PDB entry 4RNS | X-ray diffraction, 2.70 A resolution | chains A and B

[Chain A (and B)]
Protein: PCP degradation transcriptional activation protein
From: Sphingobium chlorophenolicum
Notes: chain B of this document is another copy of the same molecule, construct and numbering; everything in this record applies to it too
UniProtKB: P52679 (PCPR_SPHCR); residues 85-307 here = UniProt positions 85-307
Sequence (223 residues; row label = number of the first residue in the row):
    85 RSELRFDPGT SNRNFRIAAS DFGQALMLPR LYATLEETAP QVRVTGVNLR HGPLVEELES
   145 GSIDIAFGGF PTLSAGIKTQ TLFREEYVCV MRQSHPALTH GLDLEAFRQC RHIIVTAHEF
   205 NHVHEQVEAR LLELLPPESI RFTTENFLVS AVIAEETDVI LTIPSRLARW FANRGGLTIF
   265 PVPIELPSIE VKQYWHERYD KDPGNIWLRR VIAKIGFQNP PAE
Not modelled in the structure: 85-88, 303-307 (chain B: 85-89, 303-307)
From the paper describing this entry:
  - self-association interface (contacts with another copy of this molecule); pairs are residue here / residue on that copy: Glu120-Arg195 (salt bridge), Glu120-Arg225 (salt bridge), Arg127-Pro221, Arg134-Glu229 (salt bridge), Ala109, Leu112, Pro113, Arg127, Arg225, Val233, Val236, Ile237
  - conformationally variable residues (loop rearrangement): Cys173 to Gln177, Thr183 to Leu186

[Chain A / chain B interface]
Residue-residue contacts - 85 pairs, chain A then chain B:
  Asp105(A) - Asn230(B)
  Asp105(A) - Val233(B)
  Gln108(A) - Thr228(B)  hydrogen bond
  Gln108(A) - Val233(B)
  Ala109(A) - Val233(B)
  Ala109(A) - Val236(B)  hydrophobic
  Leu112(A) - Phe226(B)
  Leu112(A) - Ile237(B)  hydrophobic
  Pro113(A) - Ile237(B)  hydrophobic
  Pro113(A) - Glu240(B)
  Pro113(A) - Thr241(B)
  Tyr116(A) - Arg195(B)
  Tyr116(A) - Phe226(B)  hydrophobic
  Tyr116(A) - Thr241(B)
  Tyr116(A) - Asp242(B)  hydrogen bond (side chain-backbone)
  Tyr116(A) - Val243(B)  hydrophobic
  Leu119(A) - Arg225(B)
  Leu119(A) - Phe226(B)  hydrophobic
  Glu120(A) - Arg195(B)  salt bridge
  Glu120(A) - Arg225(B)  salt bridge
  Pro124(A) - Arg195(B)  hydrogen bond (backbone-side chain)
  Pro124(A) - Arg225(B)  hydrogen bond (backbone-side chain)
  Gln125(A) - Glu222(B)
  Val126(A) - Arg225(B)  hydrogen bond (backbone-side chain)
  Arg127(A) - Pro221(B)  hydrogen bond (side chain-backbone)
  Arg127(A) - Ile224(B)
  Arg127(A) - Arg225(B)
  Val128(A) - Arg225(B)  hydrogen bond (backbone-backbone)
  Val128(A) - Phe226(B)
  Val128(A) - Thr227(B)  hydrogen bond (backbone-backbone)
  Thr129(A) - Thr227(B)
  Gly130(A) - Thr227(B)  hydrogen bond (backbone-backbone)
  Gly130(A) - Thr228(B)
  Val131(A) - Glu229(B)
  Asn132(A) - Glu229(B)  hydrogen bond (backbone-side chain)
  Asn132(A) - Asn230(B)  hydrogen bond
  Arg134(A) - Glu203(B)  salt bridge
  Arg134(A) - Glu229(B)  salt bridge
  His135(A) - Arg134(B)
  Arg195(A) - Pro124(B)  hydrogen bond (side chain-backbone)
  Pro221(A) - Arg127(B)  hydrogen bond (backbone-side chain)
  Glu222(A) - Gln125(B)
  Ile224(A) - Arg127(B)  hydrogen bond (backbone-side chain)
  Arg225(A) - Leu119(B)
  Arg225(A) - Glu120(B)  salt bridge
  Arg225(A) - Pro124(B)  hydrogen bond (side chain-backbone)
  Arg225(A) - Arg127(B)
  Arg225(A) - Val128(B)  hydrogen bond (backbone-backbone)
  Phe226(A) - Leu112(B)
  Phe226(A) - Tyr116(B)  hydrophobic
  Phe226(A) - Leu119(B)  hydrophobic
  Phe226(A) - Val128(B)
  Thr227(A) - Val128(B)  hydrogen bond (backbone-backbone)
  Thr227(A) - Thr129(B)
  Thr227(A) - Gly130(B)  hydrogen bond (backbone-backbone)
  Thr228(A) - Gln108(B)  hydrogen bond
  Thr228(A) - Gly130(B)
  Glu229(A) - Asn132(B)  hydrogen bond
  Asn230(A) - Asp105(B)
  Asn230(A) - Gln108(B)
  Asn230(A) - Asn132(B)  hydrogen bond
  Leu232(A) - Leu232(B)
  Leu232(A) - Val233(B)
  Leu232(A) - Val236(B)  hydrophobic
  Val233(A) - Asp105(B)
  Val233(A) - Gln108(B)
  Val233(A) - Ala109(B)
  Val233(A) - Leu232(B)
  Val236(A) - Ala109(B)  hydrophobic
  Val236(A) - Trp254(B)  hydrophobic
  Ile237(A) - Leu112(B)  hydrophobic
  Ile237(A) - Pro113(B)  hydrophobic
  Glu239(A) - Trp254(B)
  Glu240(A) - Pro113(B)
  Glu240(A) - Trp254(B)
  Glu240(A) - Arg258(B)  salt bridge
  Thr241(A) - Pro113(B)
  Thr241(A) - Tyr116(B)
  Asp242(A) - Tyr116(B)  hydrogen bond (backbone-side chain)
  Val243(A) - Tyr116(B)  hydrophobic
  Trp254(A) - Val236(B)  hydrophobic
  Trp254(A) - Glu239(B)
  Trp254(A) - Glu240(B)  hydrogen bond
  Arg258(A) - Trp254(B)
  Arg258(A) - Arg258(B)
Interface residues without a listed pair, chain A (41 interface residues in all): Ala123
Interface residues without a listed pair, chain B (44 interface residues in all): Ala123, Val126, Val131, His135, Phe204, Phe255

[Overview]
The interface between chain A and chain B involves 41 residues on one side and 44 on the other; the contacts
include 23 hydrogen bonds and 6 salt bridges. Polar pairs include Glu120(A)-Arg195(B), Glu120(A)-Arg225(B) and
Arg134(A)-Glu203(B). From the paper: conformational variability at Cys173(A) and Thr183(A); a self-association
interface involving Ala109(A), Leu112(A) and Pro113(A) among others.
Chain A and chain B are both PCP degradation transcriptional activation protein (Sphingobium
chlorophenolicum); the structure, PcpR inducer binding domain (apo-form), was determined by X-ray diffraction
(same publication as 4RPN and 4RPO).
